PDB entry 8Z11 | electron microscopy, 2.74 A resolution | chains a and f of the 35 polymer chains in the assembly

# Chain a
Name: Photosystem I P700 chlorophyll a apoprotein A1
From: Isochrysis galbana
Notes: EC 1.97.1.12
UniProt: A0A7D4XMT1 (A0A7D4XMT1_ISOGA); numbering as in UniProt (aligned over 1-752)
Amino-acid sequence (752 residues; each row starts with the number of its first residue):
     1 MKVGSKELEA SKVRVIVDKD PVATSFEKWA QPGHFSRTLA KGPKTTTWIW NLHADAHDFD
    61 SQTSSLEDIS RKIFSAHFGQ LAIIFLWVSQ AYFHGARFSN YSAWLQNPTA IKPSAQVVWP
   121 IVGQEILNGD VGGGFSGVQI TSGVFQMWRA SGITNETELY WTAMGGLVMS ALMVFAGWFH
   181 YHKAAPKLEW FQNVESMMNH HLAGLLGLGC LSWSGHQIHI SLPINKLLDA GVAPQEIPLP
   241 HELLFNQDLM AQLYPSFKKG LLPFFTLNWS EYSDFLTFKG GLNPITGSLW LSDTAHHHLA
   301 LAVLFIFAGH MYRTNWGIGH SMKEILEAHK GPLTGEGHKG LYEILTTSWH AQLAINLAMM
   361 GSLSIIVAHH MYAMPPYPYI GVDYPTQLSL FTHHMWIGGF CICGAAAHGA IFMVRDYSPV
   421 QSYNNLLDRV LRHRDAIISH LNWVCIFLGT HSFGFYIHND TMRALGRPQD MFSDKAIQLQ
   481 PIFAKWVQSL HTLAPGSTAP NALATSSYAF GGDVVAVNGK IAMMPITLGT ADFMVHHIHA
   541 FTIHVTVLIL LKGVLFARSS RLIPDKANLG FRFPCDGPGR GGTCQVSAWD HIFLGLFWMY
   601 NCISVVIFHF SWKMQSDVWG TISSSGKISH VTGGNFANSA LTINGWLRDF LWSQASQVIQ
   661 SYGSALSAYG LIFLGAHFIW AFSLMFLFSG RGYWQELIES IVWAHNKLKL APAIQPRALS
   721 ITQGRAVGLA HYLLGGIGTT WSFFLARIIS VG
Unresolved in the structure: 1-11
Metal / ion sites: chlorophyll a Mg site 1 near Q80 (its only coordinating residue here); chlorophyll a Mg site 2 near Q124 (its only coordinating residue here); chlorophyll a Mg site 3 near T498 (its only coordinating residue here)
Ligand contacts:
  - beta-carotene (BCR), molecule 1: I84, W87, G204, L205, L208, G209, S212, M360
  - beta-carotene (BCR), molecule 2: F85, V88, Y92, T162, G165, G166, M169, L208, L211, S212
  - beta-carotene (BCR), molecule 3: F264, W269, V303
  - beta-carotene (BCR), molecule 4: A351, A354, I355, G409, F412, L427
  - beta-carotene (BCR), molecule 5: A354, A358, M359, S362, I402, A405, A406, V547, L550, L551, V554
  - beta-carotene (BCR), molecule 6: W694, I698, I701
  - chlorophyll a (CLA), molecule 1: V13, R14, V15, W190, N193, S196, H200, T314, N315, W316
  - chlorophyll a (CLA), molecule 2: V15, V17, F74, F78, L172, M173, F175, A176, F179, H180, A184, P186, W190
  - chlorophyll a (CLA), molecule 3: V22, A23, T24, S25, F26, K28, W29, H34, K72, S75, G79, I83, V174, G177, W178, Y181, H182
  - chlorophyll a (CLA), molecule 4: W29, P32, W48, I49, W50, L52, H53
  - chlorophyll a (CLA), molecule 5: W29, P32, H34, F35, L52, H53, A56, H57, F59, Q62, A76, G79, Q80, I83, V174
  - chlorophyll a (CLA), molecule 6: T46, I49, W50, I698, I701, V702, H705, L710, P712, I714, P716, R717
  - chlorophyll a (CLA), molecule 7: W50, I679, F682, F686, L719, Q723, A726, V727, A730, H731, L734
  - chlorophyll a (CLA), molecule 8: H53, A54, A56, H57, D58, H350, L353, L357, F400, C401, C403, G404, A407, H408, I411, R415, F571, R572, W589, I592, L596, L734
  - chlorophyll a (CLA), molecule 9: H57, F59, I73, A76, H77, Q80, L81, I84, F85, V88, W349, H350, Q352, L353, N356, L357, M360
  - chlorophyll a (CLA), molecule 10: H57, Q80, I83, I84, W87, M360, I397, F400, C401
  - chlorophyll a (CLA), molecule 11: F74, H77, F78, L81, F85, M169, M173, W190, F191, N193, S196, M197, H200, H201, G204, L205
  - chlorophyll a (CLA), molecule 12: H77, F191, V194, M197, M198, H201, L202, L205, L206, M322, L326, Y342, L345, T346, W349, Q352, I355, N356, M359, M360
  - chlorophyll a (CLA), molecule 13: L86, S89, Q90, F93, H94, R97, F98, Q116, V117, W119, L167
  - chlorophyll a (CLA), molecule 14: W87, Q90, H94, A115, Q116, V138, Q139, I140, T141, S142, A668, Y669, I672, G675, A676, I679, L734, I737, G738, W741, L745
  - chlorophyll a (CLA), molecule 15: W87, S142, G143, M147, L206, M360, L363, S364, V367, M371, Y377, I380, L390, H393, H394, I397
  - chlorophyll a (CLA), molecule 16: W87, T141, S142, V144, S389, L390, T392, H393, W396, I397, F400, I737, T740, W741
  - chlorophyll a (CLA), molecule 17: F93, R97, Y160, M164
  - chlorophyll a (CLA), molecule 18: Q116, V117, V118, W119, I121, V122, Q124, L127, A668, L671, I672
  - chlorophyll a (CLA), molecule 19: A150, S151, L206, G209, C210, W213, Q217, L291, T294, H297, H298, L301, F305, L363, I366, V367, H370, M371, P376, Y377
  - chlorophyll a (CLA), molecule 20: S151, G152, I153, E158, W161, T162, G209, S212, W213, G215, H216, H219, I220, I224, P240, H241, L244
  - chlorophyll a (CLA), molecule 21: N155, T157, E158, W161, L239, H241, L244, F245
  - chlorophyll a (CLA), molecule 22: M198, L202, L206, L304, F305, F307, A308, M311, Y312, M322, I325, L326, A358, M359, L427, V430, L551, V554, L555
  - chlorophyll a (CLA), molecule 23: N199, H200, A203, G204, L208, I306, H310, Y312, T314, W316, I318
  - chlorophyll a (CLA), molecule 24: L211, S212, S214, G215, I218, H219, L244, F245, N246, Q247, M250, F257, G260, L261, F264, Y272, F275, L276, L299
  - chlorophyll a (CLA), molecule 25: F264, W269, S270, Y272, S273, L276, T277, F278, H296, L299, A300, V303, L304, F307, N501
  - chlorophyll a (CLA), molecule 26: F264, F265, T266, L267
  - chlorophyll a (CLA), molecule 27: T277, F278, G280, L289, D293, T294, H296, H297, A300, L301, H370, M374, P376, S506
  - chlorophyll a (CLA), molecule 28: F278, S497, T498, A499, P500, N501, A502
  - chlorophyll a (CLA), molecule 29: L304, M359, S362, L363, I366, H369, H370, Y372, A373, M374, S506, S507, F510
  - chlorophyll a (CLA), molecule 30: F307, A308, H310, M311, R313, I318, G319, H320
  - chlorophyll a (CLA), molecule 31: M311, H320, E324, I325, A328, H329
  - chlorophyll a (CLA), molecule 32: I325, L326, H329, H338, L341, L345, L426, L427, V430
  - chlorophyll a (CLA), molecule 33: H329, K330, G331, P332, L333
  - chlorophyll a (CLA), molecule 34: L333, T334, L426, R429, V430, R432, H433, A436, I437, H440
  - chlorophyll a (CLA), molecule 35: S362, I365, I366, H369, M395, G399, I402, I543, T546, V547, L550, M599, C602, I603, V606
  - chlorophyll a (CLA), molecule 36: H369, Y372, F391, F483, A484, W486, V487, Q488, H491, F510, I526, L528, H536, H539, I543, V606, H609, F610, K613
  - chlorophyll a (CLA), molecule 37: A436, H440, W443
  - chlorophyll a (CLA), molecule 38: I437, L441, V444, A540, I543, H544, V547, L551
  - chlorophyll a (CLA), molecule 39: S439, N442, W443, I446
  - chlorophyll a (CLA), molecule 40: N442, C445, I446, G449, T450, F453, G454, F541, V545, L548, I549, L594, F597, W598
  - chlorophyll a (CLA), molecule 41: W443, F447, L448, Q480, P481, I482, F483, A484, D532, F533, H536, H537, A540, H544
  - chlorophyll a (CLA), molecule 42: W443, I446, F447, T450, H451
  - chlorophyll a (CLA), molecule 43: T450, H451, G454, F455, I457, H458, T461, M462, R467, D470, F472, I477
  - chlorophyll a (CLA), molecule 44: F453, Y456, I538, F541, T542, Y600, N601, S604, V605, F608, I643, W646, L651, A655, I659, F673, H677, W680, Y732, G736, T739, T740, F743
  - chlorophyll a (CLA), molecule 45: F453, I457, D460, F541, F597, W598, Y600, N601, I643, L647, W680, Y732
  - chlorophyll a (CLA), molecule 46: T461, A464, L465
  - chlorophyll a (CLA), molecule 47: W486, V487, L490, H491, A494, T498, A499, S506, F510
  - chlorophyll a (CLA), molecule 48: L647, L651, W652
  - chlorophyll a (CLA), molecule 49: Y662, L671, L674, G675, H677, F678, W680, A681, L684
  - chlorophyll a (CLA), molecule 50: F678, A681, F682, L684, M685, F688, S689, Y693, W694, L697
  - chlorophyll a (CLA), molecule 51: I701, A704, H705, L708, L710
  - chlorophyll a (CLA), molecule 52: W703, A704, K707, L708
  - Diadinoxanthin (DD6; (3S,3'R,5R,6S,7cis)-7',8'-didehydro-5,6-dihydro-5,6-epoxy-beta,beta-carotene-3,3'-diol), molecule 1: W119, P120, I121
  - Diadinoxanthin (DD6), molecule 2: L211, L261, F264, F265, L299, V303, I306, H310, I318
  - dodecyl-alpha-D-maltoside (LMU): T24, A171, V174, F175, W178, K183
  - phylloquinone (PQN): W50, M685, F686, S689, G690, R691, W694, I698, R717, A718, L719, S720, G724
  - 4Fe-4S cluster (SF4): P574, C575, P578, C584, I721, R725

# Chain f
Name: Photosystem I reaction center subunit III
From: Isochrysis galbana
UniProt: A0A7D4XMU0 (A0A7D4XMU0_ISOGA); residue numbers follow UniProt; this construct covers 1-184
Amino-acid sequence (184 residues; numbered 1 to 184; the number before each row is that of its first residue):
     1 MKTFFNWFLA ISIFTTAPTL VSADVSGLTP CKDSAVFKRR LDGSVKKLNS RLANYTEGTP
    61 AYIALEQQIE QTKARFAKYG EKGLLCGADG LPHLIADGRL DHAGEFIIPG FGFLYIAGWI
   121 GWAGRSYLQF SKKTDKPNEN EIIINVPVAL GMMAGAFIWP LAAWKELIDG KLLVPGDEIT
   181 VSPR
Unresolved in the structure: 1-23
Disulfides: C31-C86
Metal / ion sites: chlorophyll a Mg near D97 (its only coordinating residue here)
Ligand contacts:
  - beta-carotene (BCR), molecule 1: A96, D97, G98, F106, I107, G118, G121, W122, R125, W159, A163
  - beta-carotene (BCR), molecule 2: P109, F113, I116, I120
  - chlorophyll a (CLA), molecule 1: D97, G98, R99, L100, I107, F111
  - chlorophyll a (CLA), molecule 2: F106, P109, G110, F113, L114, A117, G118, I120, G121, W159
  - chlorophyll a (CLA), molecule 3: F111, L114, Y115, W159, P160, A163, W164, L167, L173
  - chlorophyll a (CLA), molecule 4: I116, W119, I120, A123, M153
  - chlorophyll a (CLA), molecule 5: W119, A154, G155, F157, I158
  - chlorophyll a (CLA), molecule 6: G121, A123, G124, Y127, L128, I144, A149, M153
  - chlorophyll a (CLA), molecule 7: G124, Y127, L128, E141, I142, I144, V146, A149, L150, M153
  - chlorophyll a (CLA), molecule 8: L150, G151, M153, A154

# Interface between chain a and chain f
Residue-residue contacts - 38 pairs, chain a then chain f:
  A30(a) - I143(f)
  P43(a) - N138(f)
  P43(a) - I142(f)  hydrophobic
  K44(a) - N138(f)
  E125(a) - Q68(f)
  N128(a) - R51(f)  hydrogen bond (backbone-side chain)
  G129(a) - R51(f)
  D130(a) - R51(f)  salt bridge
  D130(a) - Y55(f)  hydrogen bond
  G134(a) - Y55(f)
  F135(a) - Y55(f)
  S136(a) - Y55(f)
  W703(a) - I179(f)
  W703(a) - T180(f)
  W703(a) - V181(f)
  N706(a) - V174(f)
  N706(a) - I179(f)
  K707(a) - L173(f)
  K707(a) - V174(f)  hydrogen bond (backbone-backbone)
  K707(a) - I179(f)
  L708(a) - R125(f)  hydrogen bond (backbone-side chain)
  L708(a) - L172(f)
  L708(a) - L173(f)  hydrophobic
  K709(a) - R125(f)
  K709(a) - Q129(f)  hydrogen bond (backbone-side chain)
  K709(a) - K132(f)
  K709(a) - K171(f)  hydrogen bond (side chain-backbone)
  K709(a) - V174(f)
  L710(a) - L128(f)
  L710(a) - K132(f)
  A711(a) - K132(f)  hydrogen bond (backbone-side chain)
  P712(a) - E141(f)
  A713(a) - P137(f)  hydrophobic
  A713(a) - N138(f)
  A713(a) - E141(f)  hydrogen bond (backbone-side chain)
  I714(a) - N138(f)
  I714(a) - E141(f)
  I714(a) - I142(f)  hydrophobic
Also at the interface, not in a pair above, chain a (25 interface residues in all): P32, K41, G42, W48, I126
Also at the interface, not in a pair above, chain f (24 interface residues in all): N54, A61, E139, P175, G176

# Overview
25 residues of chain a face 24 of chain f across their interface; the contacts include 8 hydrogen bonds and 1
salt bridge. Among the polar pairs are D130(a)-R51(f), N128(a)-R51(f) and D130(a)-Y55(f).
Here chain a is Photosystem I P700 chlorophyll a apoprotein A1 and chain f is Photosystem I reaction center
subunit III, both from Isochrysis galbana. Entry 8Z11 (Cryo-EM structure of haptophyte photosystem I) was
determined by electron microscopy.
